7RPS - chain A; structure by X-ray diffraction, 2.09 A resolution.

Chain A:
Name: Fibronectin-binding lipoprotein FbpB
From: Borrelia miyamotoi FR64b
Notes: fragment: FbpB complement inhibitory domain
UniProt: W5SFE3 (W5SFE3_9SPIR); numbering as in UniProt (aligned over 264-427)
Sequence (169 residues; row label = number of the first residue in the row):
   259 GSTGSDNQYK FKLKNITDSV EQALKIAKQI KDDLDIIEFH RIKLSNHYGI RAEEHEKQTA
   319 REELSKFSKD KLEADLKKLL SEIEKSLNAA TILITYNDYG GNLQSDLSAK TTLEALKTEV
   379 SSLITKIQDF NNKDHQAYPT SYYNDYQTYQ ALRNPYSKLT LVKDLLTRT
Disordered / not traced: 259-268, 355, 401-403, 427
Differences from the reference sequence: expression tag (259-263)
What the authors report for this chain:
  - conformationally variable residues (loop rearrangement, order/disorder transition): Q394 to Q405

In short:
From the paper: conformational variability at Q394.
Chain A is Fibronectin-binding lipoprotein FbpB (Borrelia miyamotoi FR64b); the structure, B. miyamotoi FbpB
complement inhibitory domain, was determined by X-ray diffraction (same publication as 7RPR).
